Entry 7VF5 (electron microscopy, 3.00 A resolution); this record covers chains C and D of the 3 polymer chains in the assembly.

# Chain C (and D)
Name: Pre-mRNA-splicing regulator WTAP
From: Homo sapiens
Notes: chain D of this document is another copy of the same molecule, construct and numbering; everything in this record applies to it too
UniProtKB: Q15007 (FL2D_HUMAN); residue numbers follow UniProt; this construct covers 1-396
Amino-acid sequence (396 residues; row label = number of the first residue in the row):
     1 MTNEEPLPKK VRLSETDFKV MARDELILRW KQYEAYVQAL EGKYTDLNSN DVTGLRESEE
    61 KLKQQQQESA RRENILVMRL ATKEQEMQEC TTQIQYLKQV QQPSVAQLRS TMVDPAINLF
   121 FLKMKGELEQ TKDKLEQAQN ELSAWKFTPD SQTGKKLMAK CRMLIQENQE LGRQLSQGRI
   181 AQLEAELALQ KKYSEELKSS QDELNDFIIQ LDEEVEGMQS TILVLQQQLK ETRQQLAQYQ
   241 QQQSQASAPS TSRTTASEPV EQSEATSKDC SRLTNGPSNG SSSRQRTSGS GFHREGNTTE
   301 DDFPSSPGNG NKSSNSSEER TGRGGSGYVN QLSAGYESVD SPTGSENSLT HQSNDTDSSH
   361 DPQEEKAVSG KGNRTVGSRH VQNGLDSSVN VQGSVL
Not modelled in the structure: 1-63, 248-396
Curated features (UniProtKB/Swiss-Prot):
  - modified residue: M1 (N-acetylmethionine), S14 (Phosphoserine), S305 (Phosphoserine), S306 (Phosphoserine), S341 (Phosphoserine), T350 (Phosphothreonine), S388 (Phosphoserine)

# Chain C / chain D interface
Residue-residue contacts (160):
  Q66(C) with Q64(D)
  S69(C) with S69(D)
  R72(C) with E73(D), salt bridge
  E73(C) with S69(D), hydrogen bond; R72(D), salt bridge; L76(D)
  L76(C) with E73(D); L76(D), hydrophobic; V77(D)
  V77(C) with L76(D), hydrophobic
  R79(C) with L80(D)
  L80(C) with L76(D); R79(D); L80(D)
  K83(C) with L80(D); K83(D); M87(D)
  E84(C) with K83(D), salt bridge
  E86(C) with M87(D)
  M87(C) with K83(D); E86(D); M87(D), hydrophobic
  C90(C) with I94(D)
  Q93(C) with I94(D); K98(D)
  I94(C) with Q93(D); I94(D), hydrophobic; L97(D), hydrophobic
  L97(C) with K98(D)
  K98(C) with Q93(D), hydrogen bond; L97(D)
  Q107(C) with D114(D), hydrogen bond
  T111(C) with D114(D), hydrogen bond
  M112(C) with D114(D); I117(D), hydrophobic
  A116(C) with L108(D), hydrophobic
  I117(C) with V113(D), hydrophobic; I117(D), hydrophobic; F121(D), hydrophobic
  F120(C) with F121(D), hydrophobic
  F121(C) with F120(D), hydrophobic; F121(D), hydrophobic; M124(D), hydrophobic
  M124(C) with M124(D), hydrophobic; L128(D), hydrophobic
  E127(C) with L128(D)
  L128(C) with E127(D); L128(D)
  T131(C) with T131(D); K132(D); L135(D)
  K132(C) with E127(D), salt bridge; T131(D)
  K134(C) with L135(D)
  L135(C) with T131(D); K134(D); L135(D)
  A138(C) with A138(D), hydrophobic; L142(D)
  N140(C) with M158(D)
  L142(C) with E141(D); L142(D), hydrophobic
  A144(C) with S151(D); G154(D); K155(D); M158(D), hydrophobic
  W145(C) with L142(D), hydrophobic; S151(D)
  F147(C) with D150(D); T153(D); G154(D)
  T148(C) with D150(D), hydrogen bond
  P149(C) with D150(D)
  L157(C) with L157(D), hydrophobic; M158(D), hydrophobic
  K160(C) with C161(D)
  C161(C) with L157(D), hydrophobic
  L164(C) with C161(D), hydrophobic; L164(D), hydrophobic; I165(D), hydrophobic; N168(D)
  I165(C) with K160(D); L164(D), hydrophobic
  E167(C) with N168(D)
  N168(C) with E167(D), hydrogen bond; N168(D), hydrogen bond; L171(D)
  L171(C) with L171(D), hydrophobic
  Q174(C) with L175(D); I180(D)
  L175(C) with L171(D); Q174(D); L175(D), hydrophobic; I180(D), hydrophobic
  R179(C) with I180(D); E184(D), salt bridge
  I180(C) with I180(D), hydrophobic; L183(D), hydrophobic
  L183(C) with I180(D), hydrophobic; E184(D)
  E184(C) with L183(D)
  E186(C) with L187(D)
  L187(C) with L183(D), hydrophobic; E186(D); L187(D)
  Q190(C) with L187(D); Q190(D); K191(D)
  K191(C) with Q190(D)
  Y193(C) with S194(D)
  S194(C) with Q190(D), hydrogen bond; Y193(D)
  L197(C) with S194(D); L197(D), hydrophobic; K198(D); Q201(D), hydrogen bond (backbone-side chain)
  K198(C) with Y193(D)
  S200(C) with Q201(D), hydrogen bond
  Q201(C) with Q201(D); L204(D)
  L204(C) with L204(D), hydrophobic; N205(D); I208(D), hydrophobic
  F207(C) with I208(D), hydrophobic
  I208(C) with L204(D), hydrophobic; I208(D), hydrophobic
  L211(C) with I208(D), hydrophobic; L211(D), hydrophobic; V215(D), hydrophobic
  V215(C) with E214(D); V215(D), hydrophobic; M218(D), hydrophobic
  M218(C) with V215(D), hydrophobic; Q219(D); I222(D), hydrophobic
  T221(C) with I222(D)
  I222(C) with M218(D); T221(D); I222(D), hydrophobic
  L225(C) with Q226(D); L229(D), hydrophobic
  Q226(C) with L225(D)
  Q228(C) with L229(D)
  L229(C) with Q228(D); L229(D), hydrophobic; T232(D)
  T232(C) with T232(D)
  R233(C) with Q228(D)
  Q235(C) with L236(D)
  L236(C) with L236(D), hydrophobic
  Y239(C) with Y239(D), hydrogen bond (backbone-side chain); Q240(D)
  Q240(C) with Y239(D), hydrogen bond (backbone-side chain)
  Q243(C) with Y239(D); Q240(D); Q243(D), hydrogen bond (backbone-side chain); S244(D); S247(D)
  A246(C) with S247(D)
  S247(C) with Q243(D)
Also at the interface, not in a pair above, chain C (97 interface residues in all): Q64, K125, Q137, Q139, E141, K146, R162, G172, N205, D212, E214, Q219, S244
Also at the interface, not in a pair above, chain D (90 interface residues in all): E84, C90, T111, M112, W145, R162, G172, D212, R233, Q235

# In short
The interface between chain C and chain D involves 97 residues on one side and 90 on the other; the contacts
include 13 hydrogen bonds and 5 salt bridges. Among the polar pairs are R72(C)-E73(D), E84(C)-K83(D) and
K132(C)-E127(D).
Both chains are Pre-mRNA-splicing regulator WTAP (Homo sapiens). Entry 7VF5 (Human m6A-METTL associated
complex (WTAP, VIRMA, and HAKAI)) was determined by electron microscopy (same publication as 7VF2).
